PDB entry 7XJO | X-ray diffraction, 2.00 A resolution | chains A and C

Chain A:
Molecule: Matrix metalloproteinase-2
Source organism: Homo sapiens
Notes: EC 3.4.24.24; engineered mutation(s): D28A, H55Y, E109K, Q111V, E122A
Sequence (168 residues; each row starts with the number of its first residue):
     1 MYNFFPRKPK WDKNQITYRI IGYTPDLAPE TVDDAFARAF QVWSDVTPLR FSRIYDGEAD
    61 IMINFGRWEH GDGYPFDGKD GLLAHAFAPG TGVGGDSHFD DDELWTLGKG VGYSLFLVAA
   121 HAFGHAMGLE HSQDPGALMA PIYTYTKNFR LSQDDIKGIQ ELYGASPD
Not modelled in the structure: 1-2
Ion coordination: Ca2+ site 1: Asp26, Asp101, Glu103; Ca2+ site 2: Asp60, Gly92, Gly94, Asp96; Ca2+ site 3: Arg67, Glu69 (shared with 2 residues of chain B); Zn2+ site 1: His70, Asp72, His85, His98; Ca2+ site 4: Asp77, Gly78, Asp80, Leu82, Asp100, Glu103; Zn2+ site 2: His121, His125, His131 (shared with Asp4(C) of chain C)
Small-molecule neighbours: B3P (2-[3-(2-hydroxy-1,1-dihydroxymethyl-ethylamino)-propylamino]-2-hydroxymethyl-propane-1,3-diol): Asp72, Gly73, Tyr74, Pro75

Chain C:
Molecule: Ryh-kfb-glu-asp-dab-leu-eme-eoe-NH2
Sequence (9 residues; row label = number of the first residue in the row):
     1 XXEDALXXX
Modified residues: RYH (4-(4-aminocarbonylphenoxy)benzoic acid) at position 1, KFB (5-Aminovaleric Acid) at position 2, EME (N-methyl-L-glutamic acid) at position 7, EOE (beta3-proline) at position 8, NH2 (amino group) at position 9; Ala5 (2,4-diaminobutyric acid; DAB)
Ion coordination: Zn2+: Asp4 (shared with His121(A), His125(A), His131(A) of chain A)

How chain A and chain C interact:
Residue-residue contacts - 44 pairs, chain A then chain C:
  Phe5(A) - Ala5(C)
  Phe5(A) - Leu6(C)
  Pro6(A) - EME_7(C)
  Arg7(A) - EME_7(C)
  Tyr74(A) - Glu3(C)
  Tyr74(A) - Leu6(C)  hydrophobic
  Tyr74(A) - EME_7(C)
  Gly81(A) - RYH_1(C)
  Gly81(A) - KFB_2(C)  hydrogen bond (backbone-backbone)
  Leu82(A) - RYH_1(C)
  Leu82(A) - KFB_2(C)
  Leu82(A) - Glu3(C)
  Leu83(A) - RYH_1(C)
  Ala84(A) - RYH_1(C)
  Ala84(A) - Asp4(C)
  His85(A) - Asp4(C)
  His85(A) - Leu6(C)
  Ala86(A) - Asp4(C)  hydrogen bond (backbone-backbone)
  Ala86(A) - Ala5(C)
  Ala86(A) - Leu6(C)  hydrogen bond (backbone-backbone)
  Phe87(A) - Leu6(C)
  Phe87(A) - EME_7(C)
  Phe87(A) - EOE_8(C)
  Ala88(A) - Leu6(C)  hydrogen bond (backbone-backbone)
  Ala88(A) - EOE_8(C)
  Val93(A) - EOE_8(C)
  Val93(A) - NH2_9(C)
  Gly94(A) - EOE_8(C)
  Leu117(A) - RYH_1(C)
  Val118(A) - RYH_1(C)
  His121(A) - RYH_1(C)
  His121(A) - Asp4(C)  salt bridge
  His125(A) - Asp4(C)  salt bridge
  His125(A) - Ala5(C)
  Glu130(A) - Ala5(C)
  His131(A) - Asp4(C)  salt bridge
  His131(A) - Ala5(C)
  Ala137(A) - RYH_1(C)
  Leu138(A) - RYH_1(C)
  Ala140(A) - RYH_1(C)
  Pro141(A) - RYH_1(C)
  Ile142(A) - RYH_1(C)
  Tyr143(A) - RYH_1(C)
  Thr144(A) - RYH_1(C)
Also at the interface, not in a pair above, chain A (29 interface residues in all): Pro89, Thr91

Overview:
29 residues of chain A face 9 of chain C across their interface; the contacts include 4 hydrogen bonds and 3
salt bridges. Polar pairs include His121(A)-Asp4(C), His125(A)-Asp4(C) and His131(A)-Asp4(C). Chain A binds
compound B3P. Asp26(A), Asp101(A) and Glu103(A) coordinate Ca2+ site 1.
Chain A is Matrix metalloproteinase-2 (Homo sapiens) and chain C is Ryh-kfb-glu-asp-dab-leu-eme-eoe-NH2; the
structure, Crystal structure of human MMP-2 catalytic domain in complex with inhibitor, was determined by
X-ray diffraction together with 7XGJ from the same study.
